Entry 1AI5 (X-ray diffraction, 2.36 A resolution); this record covers chains A and B.

[Chain A]
Molecule: Penicillin amidohydrolase
Source organism: Escherichia coli
Notes: EC 3.5.1.11
UniProt: P06875 (PAC_ECOLI); residues 1-209 here correspond to UniProt positions 27-235 (UniProt number = residue number + 26)
Chain sequence (209 residues; each row starts with the number of its first residue):
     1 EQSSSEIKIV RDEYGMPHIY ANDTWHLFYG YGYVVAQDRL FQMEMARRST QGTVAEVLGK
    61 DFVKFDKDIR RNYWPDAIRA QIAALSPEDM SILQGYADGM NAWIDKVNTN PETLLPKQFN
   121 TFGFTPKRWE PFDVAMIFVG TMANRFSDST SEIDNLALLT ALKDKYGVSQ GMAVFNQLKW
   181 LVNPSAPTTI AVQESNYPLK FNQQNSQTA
Unresolved in the structure: 1-2, 209
UniProt features mapped onto this chain:
  - binding site (Ca(2+)): Glu152
Ion coordination: Ca2+: Glu152 (shared with Asp73(B), Val75(B), Asp76(B), Pro205(B) of chain B)

[Chain B]
Molecule: Penicillin amidohydrolase
Source organism: Escherichia coli
Notes: EC 3.5.1.11
UniProt: P06875 (PAC_ECOLI); residues 1-557 here correspond to UniProt positions 290-846 (UniProt number = residue number + 289)
Chain sequence (557 residues; row label = number of the first residue in the row):
     1 SNMWVIGKSK AQDAKAIMVN GPQFGWYAPA YTYGIGLHGA GYDVTGNTPF AYPGLVFGHN
    61 GVISWGSTAG FGDDVDIFAE RLSAEKPGYY LHNGKWVKML SREETITVKN GQAETFTVWR
   121 TVHGNILQTD QTTQTAYAKS RAWDGKEVAS LLAWTHQMKA KNWQQWTQQA AKQALTINWY
   181 YADVNGNIGY VHTGAYPDRQ SGHDPRLPVP GTGKWDWKGL LPFEMNPKVY NPQSGYIANW
   241 NNSPQKDYPA SDLFAFLWGG ADRVTEIDRL LEQKPRLTAD QAWDVIRQTS RQDLNLRLFL
   301 PTLQAATSGL TQSDPRRQLV ETLTRWDGIN LLNDDGKTWQ QPGSAILNVW LTSMLKRTVV
   361 AAVPMPFDKW YSASGYETTQ DGPTGSLNIS VGAKILYEAV QGDKSPIPQA VDLFAGKPQQ
   421 EVVLAALEDT WETLSKRYGN NVSNWKTPAM ALTFRANNFF GVPQAAAEET RHQAEYQNRG
   481 TENDMIVFSP TTSDRPVLAW DVVAPGQSGF IAPDGTVDKH YEDQLKMYEN FGRKSLWLTK
   541 QDVEAHKESQ EVLHVQR
Differences from the reference sequence: conflict Gln165 (Glu454 in P06875)
UniProt features mapped onto this chain:
  - active site: Ser1 (Nucleophile)
  - binding site (Ca(2+)): Asp73, Val75, Asp76, Pro205, Asp252
Ion coordination: Ca2+: Asp73, Val75, Asp76, Pro205, Asp252 (shared with Glu152(A) of chain A)
Residues lining bound ligands: 2-(3-nitrophenyl)acetic acid (MNP): Ser1, Pro22, Gln23, Phe24, Val56, Phe57, Ser67, Thr68, Ala69, Phe71, Ile177, Asn241

[How chain A and chain B interact]
Residue-residue contacts - 331 pairs, chain A then chain B:
  Ser4(A) - Gln556(B)
  Ser5(A) - Leu553(B)
  Ser5(A) - His554(B)
  Ser5(A) - Val555(B)  hydrogen bond (backbone-backbone)
  Ser5(A) - Gln556(B)
  Glu6(A) - Val552(B)
  Glu6(A) - Leu553(B)
  Glu6(A) - His554(B)  salt bridge
  Ile7(A) - Val552(B)
  Ile7(A) - Leu553(B)  hydrogen bond (backbone-backbone)
  Lys8(A) - Gln550(B)
  Lys8(A) - Glu551(B)
  Ile9(A) - Gln550(B)
  Ile9(A) - Glu551(B)  hydrogen bond (backbone-backbone)
  Ile9(A) - Leu553(B)  hydrophobic
  Val10(A) - Val543(B)  hydrophobic
  Val10(A) - Lys547(B)
  Val10(A) - Ser549(B)
  Arg11(A) - Lys547(B)
  Arg11(A) - Glu548(B)  hydrogen bond (backbone-backbone)
  Arg11(A) - Ser549(B)  hydrogen bond (backbone-backbone)
  Asp12(A) - Trp537(B)
  Asp12(A) - His546(B)
  Asp12(A) - Glu548(B)
  Glu13(A) - His520(B)
  Glu13(A) - Trp537(B)  hydrogen bond
  Glu13(A) - His546(B)  salt bridge
  Glu13(A) - Glu548(B)
  Tyr14(A) - Gln507(B)
  Tyr14(A) - His520(B)  hydrogen bond (backbone-side chain)
  Tyr14(A) - Asp523(B)
  Tyr14(A) - Met527(B)
  Tyr14(A) - Lys534(B)
  Gly15(A) - Gln507(B)
  Gly15(A) - His520(B)
  Met16(A) - Gly34(B)
  Met16(A) - Ile35(B)
  Met16(A) - Gly36(B)
  Met16(A) - Thr45(B)
  Met16(A) - Gly46(B)
  Met16(A) - Leu536(B)  hydrophobic
  Pro17(A) - Tyr33(B)
  Pro17(A) - Gly34(B)
  Pro17(A) - Ile35(B)
  Pro17(A) - Gly36(B)  hydrogen bond (backbone-backbone)
  Pro17(A) - Gln507(B)
  His18(A) - Gly36(B)
  His18(A) - His38(B)
  His18(A) - Trp537(B)  hydrogen bond (side chain-backbone)
  His18(A) - Val543(B)
  Ile19(A) - Ile35(B)  hydrophobic
  Ile19(A) - Gly36(B)  hydrogen bond (backbone-backbone)
  Ile19(A) - Leu37(B)
  Ile19(A) - His38(B)  hydrogen bond (backbone-backbone)
  Tyr20(A) - His38(B)
  Tyr20(A) - Lys540(B)
  Tyr20(A) - Val543(B)
  Ala21(A) - His38(B)  hydrogen bond (backbone-backbone)
  Ala21(A) - Gly39(B)
  Asp23(A) - Ala40(B)
  Thr24(A) - Ala40(B)
  Trp25(A) - Val555(B)  hydrophobic
  Trp25(A) - Arg557(B)
  His26(A) - Val555(B)
  His26(A) - Gln556(B)  hydrogen bond
  Leu27(A) - His38(B)
  Leu27(A) - Gly39(B)
  Leu27(A) - Tyr42(B)  hydrophobic
  Phe28(A) - Pro53(B)
  Tyr29(A) - Val555(B)
  Tyr31(A) - Tyr33(B)  hydrophobic
  Tyr31(A) - Ile35(B)  hydrophobic
  Tyr31(A) - Thr48(B)
  Tyr31(A) - Ala51(B)  hydrogen bond (side chain-backbone)
  Tyr31(A) - Tyr52(B)  hydrogen bond (side chain-backbone)
  Tyr31(A) - Pro53(B)
  Tyr33(A) - Glu551(B)  hydrogen bond
  Tyr33(A) - Leu553(B)
  Val34(A) - Tyr33(B)
  Val35(A) - Tyr33(B)
  Val35(A) - Ala51(B)  hydrophobic
  Gln37(A) - Glu551(B)
  Asp38(A) - Tyr33(B)  hydrogen bond
  Asp38(A) - Gln507(B)
  Asp38(A) - Ser508(B)
  Asp38(A) - Gly509(B)  hydrogen bond (backbone-backbone)
  Asp38(A) - Phe510(B)
  Arg39(A) - Ala30(B)  hydrogen bond (side chain-backbone)
  Arg39(A) - Thr32(B)  hydrogen bond (side chain-backbone)
  Arg39(A) - Tyr33(B)
  Arg39(A) - Gly506(B)  hydrogen bond (side chain-backbone)
  Arg39(A) - Gln507(B)  hydrogen bond (side chain-backbone)
  Arg39(A) - Gly509(B)
  Phe41(A) - Gln464(B)
  Phe41(A) - Ala465(B)
  Gln42(A) - Pro29(B)  hydrogen bond (side chain-backbone)
  Gln42(A) - Ala30(B)  hydrogen bond (side chain-backbone)
  Gln42(A) - Gln464(B)  hydrogen bond
  Met43(A) - Phe50(B)
  Met45(A) - Val462(B)  hydrophobic
  Met45(A) - Pro463(B)
  Ala46(A) - Phe50(B)  hydrophobic
  Ser49(A) - Asn458(B)  hydrogen bond
  Ser49(A) - Phe460(B)
  Ser49(A) - Val462(B)
  Ala55(A) - Thr107(B)
  Ala55(A) - Val108(B)
  Ala55(A) - Lys109(B)  hydrogen bond (backbone-backbone)
  Glu56(A) - Thr107(B)  hydrogen bond (backbone-backbone)
  Glu56(A) - Lys109(B)
  Leu58(A) - Pro463(B)
  Gly59(A) - Val108(B)
  Gly59(A) - Lys109(B)
  Lys60(A) - Val108(B)
  Phe62(A) - Gly461(B)
  Val63(A) - Val108(B)  hydrophobic
  Val63(A) - Glu114(B)
  Phe65(A) - Phe460(B)  hydrophobic
  Asp66(A) - Ile106(B)
  Lys67(A) - Glu114(B)  salt bridge
  Lys67(A) - Phe116(B)
  Ile69(A) - Phe460(B)  hydrophobic
  Arg70(A) - Arg102(B)  hydrogen bond (backbone-side chain)
  Arg70(A) - Glu104(B)  salt bridge
  Arg70(A) - Thr105(B)  hydrogen bond (side chain-backbone)
  Arg70(A) - Ile106(B)
  Arg70(A) - Phe116(B)
  Arg71(A) - Phe116(B)
  Arg71(A) - Val118(B)
  Arg71(A) - Asn125(B)  hydrogen bond (backbone-side chain)
  Asn72(A) - Asn125(B)
  Asn72(A) - Lys139(B)  hydrogen bond
  Asn72(A) - Arg141(B)  hydrogen bond (backbone-side chain)
  Tyr73(A) - Arg102(B)  hydrogen bond (backbone-side chain)
  Tyr73(A) - Asn125(B)  hydrogen bond (backbone-side chain)
  Trp74(A) - Leu100(B)  hydrophobic
  Trp74(A) - Ser101(B)
  Trp74(A) - Arg102(B)
  Trp74(A) - Val118(B)
  Trp74(A) - Arg120(B)
  Trp74(A) - Asn125(B)
  Pro75(A) - Arg102(B)
  Ile78(A) - Glu147(B)
  Gln81(A) - Gly145(B)
  Gln81(A) - Lys146(B)
  Gln81(A) - Glu147(B)  hydrogen bond
  Gln81(A) - Val148(B)  hydrogen bond (side chain-backbone)
  Leu85(A) - Leu152(B)  hydrophobic
  Asp89(A) - Leu152(B)
  Asp89(A) - His156(B)  salt bridge
  Ser91(A) - Arg557(B)  hydrogen bond
  Ile92(A) - Pro53(B)  hydrophobic
  Ile92(A) - Leu152(B)  hydrophobic
  Ile92(A) - Thr155(B)
  Gln94(A) - Arg557(B)
  Tyr96(A) - Ala51(B)  hydrogen bond (side chain-backbone)
  Pro111(A) - Pro513(B)
  Glu112(A) - Pro513(B)
  Thr113(A) - Pro513(B)
  Leu114(A) - Phe510(B)
  Leu115(A) - Pro513(B)
  Pro116(A) - Phe510(B)  hydrophobic
  Pro116(A) - Ile511(B)
  Lys117(A) - Ile511(B)  hydrogen bond (backbone-backbone)
  Lys117(A) - Ala512(B)
  Lys117(A) - Pro513(B)
  Gln118(A) - Glu469(B)
  Ala135(A) - Leu151(B)  hydrophobic
  Ile137(A) - Phe50(B)  hydrophobic
  Phe138(A) - Tyr52(B)  hydrophobic
  Phe138(A) - Glu147(B)
  Phe138(A) - Leu151(B)
  Phe138(A) - Trp154(B)  hydrophobic
  Val139(A) - Glu147(B)
  Gly140(A) - Phe460(B)
  Thr141(A) - Phe50(B)
  Thr141(A) - Tyr52(B)  hydrogen bond
  Met142(A) - Tyr52(B)
  Met142(A) - Leu175(B)
  Ala143(A) - Trp143(B)
  Ala143(A) - Leu175(B)  hydrophobic
  Asn144(A) - Arg141(B)
  Asn144(A) - Trp143(B)
  Arg145(A) - Phe459(B)
  Arg145(A) - Phe460(B)
  Phe146(A) - Tyr31(B)
  Phe146(A) - Phe459(B)  hydrophobic
  Ser147(A) - Asp74(B)  hydrogen bond
  Ser147(A) - Trp143(B)  hydrogen bond (backbone-side chain)
  Ser147(A) - Leu175(B)
  Ser147(A) - Thr176(B)  hydrogen bond (side chain-backbone)
  Asp148(A) - Val75(B)
  Asp148(A) - Lys139(B)  salt bridge
  Asp148(A) - Arg141(B)  salt bridge
  Asp148(A) - Trp143(B)
  Ser149(A) - Ser251(B)
  Ser149(A) - Leu253(B)
  Thr150(A) - Val75(B)
  Thr150(A) - Ile77(B)
  Thr150(A) - Asp252(B)  hydrogen bond
  Thr150(A) - Leu253(B)
  Ser151(A) - Asp252(B)  hydrogen bond (backbone-side chain)
  Ser151(A) - Leu253(B)
  Ser151(A) - Phe254(B)  hydrogen bond (side chain-backbone)
  Glu152(A) - Val75(B)
  Glu152(A) - Asp76(B)
  Glu152(A) - Ile77(B)  hydrogen bond (side chain-backbone)
  Glu152(A) - Pro205(B)
  Glu152(A) - Arg206(B)
  Glu152(A) - Leu207(B)
  Glu152(A) - Pro208(B)
  Glu152(A) - Asp252(B)
  Ile153(A) - Tyr137(B)  hydrophobic
  Asp154(A) - Trp370(B)
  Asn155(A) - Arg206(B)
  Asn155(A) - Leu207(B)
  Asn155(A) - Asp252(B)
  Asn155(A) - Phe254(B)
  Leu156(A) - Leu207(B)  hydrophobic
  Ala157(A) - Phe367(B)
  Leu158(A) - Phe367(B)  hydrophobic
  Leu158(A) - Trp370(B)  hydrophobic
  Leu158(A) - Tyr371(B)
  Leu159(A) - Leu207(B)  hydrophobic
  Ala161(A) - Pro364(B)
  Ala161(A) - Phe367(B)  hydrophobic
  Leu162(A) - Pro364(B)
  Lys165(A) - Ala362(B)
  Tyr166(A) - Ala362(B)  hydrogen bond (side chain-backbone)
  Tyr166(A) - Val411(B)  hydrophobic
  Gln170(A) - Ala410(B)  hydrogen bond (side chain-backbone)
  Met172(A) - Arg206(B)
  Ala173(A) - Ala410(B)  hydrophobic
  Val174(A) - Val411(B)  hydrophobic
  Phe175(A) - Arg206(B)
  Asn176(A) - Arg206(B)  hydrogen bond
  Gln177(A) - Pro408(B)
  Gln177(A) - Gln409(B)  hydrogen bond
  Gln177(A) - Ala410(B)  hydrogen bond (side chain-backbone)
  Gln177(A) - Val411(B)  hydrogen bond (side chain-backbone)
  Gln177(A) - Leu413(B)
  Leu178(A) - Leu257(B)
  Leu178(A) - Val363(B)  hydrophobic
  Leu178(A) - Ile395(B)
  Lys179(A) - Arg206(B)  hydrogen bond (backbone-side chain)
  Lys179(A) - Ser251(B)  hydrogen bond (side chain-backbone)
  Lys179(A) - Asp252(B)
  Lys179(A) - Leu253(B)  hydrogen bond (side chain-backbone)
  Lys179(A) - Phe256(B)  hydrogen bond (side chain-backbone)
  Lys179(A) - Leu257(B)
  Trp180(A) - Arg206(B)
  Trp180(A) - Leu257(B)  hydrophobic
  Trp180(A) - Trp258(B)  hydrogen bond (side chain-backbone)
  Trp180(A) - Gly259(B)
  Trp180(A) - Glu398(B)
  Trp180(A) - Ile407(B)  hydrophobic
  Leu181(A) - Arg206(B)
  Leu181(A) - Pro249(B)
  Val182(A) - Asp247(B)
  Val182(A) - Tyr248(B)
  Val182(A) - Pro249(B)  hydrophobic
  Val182(A) - Ile407(B)
  Asn183(A) - Trp258(B)
  Asn183(A) - Gly259(B)
  Asn183(A) - Gly260(B)
  Asn183(A) - Glu398(B)  hydrogen bond
  Asn183(A) - Pro406(B)
  Asn183(A) - Ile407(B)
  Pro184(A) - Pro406(B)  hydrophobic
  Ser185(A) - Gly260(B)
  Ser185(A) - Pro406(B)
  Ala186(A) - Trp258(B)
  Ala186(A) - Gly259(B)
  Pro187(A) - Asn242(B)  hydrogen bond (backbone-side chain)
  Pro187(A) - Ser243(B)
  Pro187(A) - Gly259(B)
  Pro187(A) - Asp262(B)
  Pro187(A) - Val264(B)  hydrophobic
  Pro187(A) - Thr265(B)
  Thr188(A) - Asn242(B)
  Thr188(A) - Ser243(B)
  Thr188(A) - Gln245(B)
  Thr188(A) - Lys246(B)
  Thr189(A) - Tyr190(B)
  Thr189(A) - Ile237(B)
  Thr189(A) - Ala238(B)  hydrogen bond (side chain-backbone)
  Thr189(A) - Asn239(B)  hydrogen bond
  Thr189(A) - Asn242(B)  hydrogen bond
  Thr189(A) - Ser243(B)  hydrogen bond (backbone-backbone)
  Thr189(A) - Pro244(B)  hydrogen bond (backbone-backbone)
  Ile190(A) - Tyr190(B)  hydrophobic
  Ile190(A) - Pro227(B)
  Ile190(A) - Lys228(B)
  Ile190(A) - Val229(B)  hydrophobic
  Ile190(A) - Pro244(B)  hydrogen bond (backbone-backbone)
  Val192(A) - Lys246(B)
  Gln193(A) - Gln233(B)
  Glu194(A) - Val229(B)
  Glu194(A) - Pro232(B)
  Glu194(A) - Gln233(B)  hydrogen bond (side chain-backbone)
  Ser195(A) - Gln245(B)  hydrogen bond
  Asn196(A) - Gln245(B)
  Asn196(A) - Lys246(B)
  Asn196(A) - Asp247(B)  hydrogen bond
  Tyr197(A) - Leu221(B)
  Tyr197(A) - Met225(B)
  Tyr197(A) - Gln245(B)
  Tyr197(A) - Lys246(B)  hydrogen bond (backbone-backbone)
  Tyr197(A) - Asp247(B)
  Tyr197(A) - Tyr248(B)  hydrophobic
  Pro198(A) - Met225(B)  hydrophobic
  Leu199(A) - Leu221(B)  hydrophobic
  Leu199(A) - Met225(B)  hydrophobic
  Lys200(A) - Asp247(B)  salt bridge
  Phe201(A) - Pro249(B)  hydrophobic
  Asn202(A) - Gly202(B)
  Asn202(A) - His203(B)
  Asn202(A) - Asp204(B)
  Gln203(A) - Asp204(B)
  Gln203(A) - Arg206(B)  hydrogen bond (backbone-side chain)
  Gln204(A) - Asp204(B)  hydrogen bond (backbone-side chain)
  Asn205(A) - Asp204(B)  hydrogen bond (backbone-side chain)
  Asn205(A) - Leu207(B)
  Ser206(A) - Gly202(B)
  Gln207(A) - Gly202(B)  hydrogen bond (side chain-backbone)
  Gln207(A) - His203(B)
  Gln207(A) - Asp204(B)
  Gln207(A) - Leu207(B)
  Gln207(A) - Pro208(B)
  Gln207(A) - Val209(B)
  Gln207(A) - Trp215(B)
Also at the interface, not in a pair above, chain A (145 interface residues in all): Asn22, Thr50, Val54, Val57, Ile82, Leu93, Lys106, Asn120, Phe122, Val134
Also at the interface, not in a pair above, chain B (162 interface residues in all): Phe24, Leu55, Asp73, Leu127, Gln128, Ser150, Ile177, Arg199, Pro210, Ala250, Val359, Lys394, Ala466, Val503, Gly515, Gln524, Glu544

[In short]
The interface between chain A and chain B involves 145 residues on one side and 162 on the other; the contacts
include 75 hydrogen bonds and 8 salt bridges. Polar contacts include Glu6(A)-His554(B), Glu13(A)-His546(B) and
Lys67(A)-Glu114(B). Bound to chain B: 2-(3-nitrophenyl)acetic acid.
Chain A is Penicillin amidohydrolase and chain B is Penicillin amidohydrolase, both from Escherichia coli; the
structure, Penicillin acylase complexed with M-nitrophenylacetic acid, was determined by X-ray diffraction
(same publication as 1AI4, 1AI6, 1AI7, 1AJN, 1AJP and 1AJQ).
